Entry 5CZ6 (X-ray diffraction, 2.70 A resolution); this record covers chains M and b of the 28 polymer chains in the assembly.

Chain M:
Protein: Proteasome subunit beta type-7
Source organism: Saccharomyces cerevisiae (strain ATCC 204508 / S288c)
Notes: EC 3.4.25.1
Reference sequence: P30657 (PSB7_YEAST); residues -12 to 233 here correspond to UniProt positions 21-266 (UniProt number = residue number + 33)
Amino-acid sequence (246 residues; numbered -12 to 233; the number before each row is that of its first residue; numbers below 1 keep their minus sign (Thr-12 is residue -12)):
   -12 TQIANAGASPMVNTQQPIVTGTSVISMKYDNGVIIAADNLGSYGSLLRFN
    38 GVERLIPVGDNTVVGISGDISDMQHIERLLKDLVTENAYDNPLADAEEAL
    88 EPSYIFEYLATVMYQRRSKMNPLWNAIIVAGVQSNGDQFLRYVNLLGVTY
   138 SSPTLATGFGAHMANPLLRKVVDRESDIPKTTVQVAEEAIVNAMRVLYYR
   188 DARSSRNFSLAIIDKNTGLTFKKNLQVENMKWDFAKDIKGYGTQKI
Disordered / not traced: -12 to 0

Chain b:
Protein: Proteasome subunit beta type-1
Source organism: Saccharomyces cerevisiae (strain ATCC 204508 / S288c)
Notes: EC 3.4.25.1
Reference sequence: P38624 (PSB1_YEAST); residues 1-196 here correspond to UniProt positions 20-215 (UniProt number = residue number + 19)
Amino-acid sequence (196 residues; row label = number of the first residue in the row):
     1 TSIMAVTFKDGVILGADSRTTTGAYIANRVTDKLTRVHDKIWCCRSGSAA
    51 DTQAIADIVQYHLELYTSQYGTPSTETAASVFKELCYENKDNLTAGIIVA
   101 GYDDKNKGEVYTIPLGGSVHKLPYAIAGSGSTFIYGYCDKNFRENMSKEE
   151 TVDFIKHSLSQAIKWDGSSGGVIRMVVLTAAGVERLIFYPDEYEQL
Swiss-Prot annotation at these positions:
  - active site: Thr1 (Nucleophile)
What the authors report for this chain:
  - catalytic residues: Lys33 (proposed by the authors, not directly observed)

Chain M / chain b interface:
Pairs across the interface (65; chain M residue first):
  Ser32(M) with Trp165(b); Asp166(b); Gly167(b), hydrogen bond (backbone-backbone)
  Leu33(M) with Phe133(b), hydrophobic; Trp165(b)
  Leu34(M) with Lys164(b); Trp165(b), hydrogen bond (backbone-backbone); Asp166(b); Gly167(b)
  Arg35(M) with Trp165(b)
  Asn37(M) with Trp165(b)
  Phe146(M) with Ala24(b), hydrophobic; Tyr25(b)
  Tyr185(M) with Glu194(b), hydrogen bond
  Tyr186(M) with Ile26(b); Arg29(b)
  Arg187(M) with Ala24(b); Tyr25(b); Ile26(b), hydrogen bond (backbone-backbone); Ala27(b), hydrogen bond (side chain-backbone); Asn28(b)
  Asp188(M) with Ala24(b); Ile26(b)
  Ala189(M) with Arg19(b); Thr21(b); Ala24(b), hydrogen bond (backbone-backbone); Ile26(b); Gly167(b)
  Arg190(M) with Ala24(b)
  Arg193(M) with Asp191(b), salt bridge; Glu194(b), salt bridge
  Lys218(M) with Arg29(b), hydrogen bond (backbone-side chain)
  Trp219(M) with Arg29(b); Val30(b), hydrophobic; Gly171(b); Val172(b), hydrophobic; Tyr189(b); Pro190(b)
  Asp220(M) with Tyr189(b)
  Phe221(M) with Arg29(b); Val30(b), hydrophobic
  Ala222(M) with Val30(b), hydrophobic; Arg174(b), hydrogen bond (backbone-side chain); Ile187(b), hydrophobic
  Lys223(M) with Ile187(b); Tyr189(b)
  Ile225(M) with Val30(b), hydrophobic; Arg174(b)
  Lys226(M) with Asp32(b); Arg185(b)
  Gly227(M) with Asp32(b), hydrogen bond (backbone-side chain)
  Tyr228(M) with Thr35(b); Arg45(b); Gln53(b), hydrogen bond (side chain-backbone); Ala56(b); Asp57(b), hydrogen bond
  Gln231(M) with Asp32(b); Leu34(b); Thr35(b); Arg36(b), hydrogen bond (side chain-backbone); Trp42(b); Arg185(b)
  Ile233(M) with Arg36(b); Trp42(b); Arg185(b), hydrogen bond (backbone-side chain)
Also at the interface, not in a pair above, chain M (27 interface residues in all): Met150, Met217
Also at the interface, not in a pair above, chain b (34 interface residues in all): Ile163, Ser168

Overview:
The interface between chain M and chain b involves 27 residues on one side and 34 on the other, with 13
hydrogen bonds and 2 salt bridges. Among the polar pairs are Arg193(M)-Asp191(b), Arg193(M)-Glu194(b) and
Tyr185(M)-Glu194(b). From UniProt: active-site residue Thr1(b) on chain b. The paper reports the catalytic
residue Lys33(b).
Chain M is Proteasome subunit beta type-7 and chain b is Proteasome subunit beta type-1, both from
Saccharomyces cerevisiae (strain ATCC 204508 / S288c); the structure, Yeast 20S proteasome beta5-T1A mutant in
complex with Syringolin A, propeptide expressed in trans, was determined by X-ray diffraction together with
5CZ4, 5CZ5, 5CZ7, 5CZ8, 5CZ9, 5CZA and 16 further entries from the same study.
